Entry 7T3T (electron microscopy, 3.80 A resolution); this record covers chains B and C of the 4 polymer chains in the assembly.

[Chain B (and C)]
Name: Inositol 1,4,5-trisphosphate receptor type 3
Source organism: Homo sapiens
Notes: chain C of this document is another copy of the same molecule, construct and numbering; everything in this record applies to it too
Reference sequence: Q14573 (ITPR3_HUMAN); residues 1-2611 here = UniProt positions 1-2611
Sequence (2633 residues; row label = number of the first residue in the row; note: 16 numbers in that range are skipped by the numbering (no residue carries them; nothing is unmodelled there); X marks 22 residues of unknown identity (built as UNK)):
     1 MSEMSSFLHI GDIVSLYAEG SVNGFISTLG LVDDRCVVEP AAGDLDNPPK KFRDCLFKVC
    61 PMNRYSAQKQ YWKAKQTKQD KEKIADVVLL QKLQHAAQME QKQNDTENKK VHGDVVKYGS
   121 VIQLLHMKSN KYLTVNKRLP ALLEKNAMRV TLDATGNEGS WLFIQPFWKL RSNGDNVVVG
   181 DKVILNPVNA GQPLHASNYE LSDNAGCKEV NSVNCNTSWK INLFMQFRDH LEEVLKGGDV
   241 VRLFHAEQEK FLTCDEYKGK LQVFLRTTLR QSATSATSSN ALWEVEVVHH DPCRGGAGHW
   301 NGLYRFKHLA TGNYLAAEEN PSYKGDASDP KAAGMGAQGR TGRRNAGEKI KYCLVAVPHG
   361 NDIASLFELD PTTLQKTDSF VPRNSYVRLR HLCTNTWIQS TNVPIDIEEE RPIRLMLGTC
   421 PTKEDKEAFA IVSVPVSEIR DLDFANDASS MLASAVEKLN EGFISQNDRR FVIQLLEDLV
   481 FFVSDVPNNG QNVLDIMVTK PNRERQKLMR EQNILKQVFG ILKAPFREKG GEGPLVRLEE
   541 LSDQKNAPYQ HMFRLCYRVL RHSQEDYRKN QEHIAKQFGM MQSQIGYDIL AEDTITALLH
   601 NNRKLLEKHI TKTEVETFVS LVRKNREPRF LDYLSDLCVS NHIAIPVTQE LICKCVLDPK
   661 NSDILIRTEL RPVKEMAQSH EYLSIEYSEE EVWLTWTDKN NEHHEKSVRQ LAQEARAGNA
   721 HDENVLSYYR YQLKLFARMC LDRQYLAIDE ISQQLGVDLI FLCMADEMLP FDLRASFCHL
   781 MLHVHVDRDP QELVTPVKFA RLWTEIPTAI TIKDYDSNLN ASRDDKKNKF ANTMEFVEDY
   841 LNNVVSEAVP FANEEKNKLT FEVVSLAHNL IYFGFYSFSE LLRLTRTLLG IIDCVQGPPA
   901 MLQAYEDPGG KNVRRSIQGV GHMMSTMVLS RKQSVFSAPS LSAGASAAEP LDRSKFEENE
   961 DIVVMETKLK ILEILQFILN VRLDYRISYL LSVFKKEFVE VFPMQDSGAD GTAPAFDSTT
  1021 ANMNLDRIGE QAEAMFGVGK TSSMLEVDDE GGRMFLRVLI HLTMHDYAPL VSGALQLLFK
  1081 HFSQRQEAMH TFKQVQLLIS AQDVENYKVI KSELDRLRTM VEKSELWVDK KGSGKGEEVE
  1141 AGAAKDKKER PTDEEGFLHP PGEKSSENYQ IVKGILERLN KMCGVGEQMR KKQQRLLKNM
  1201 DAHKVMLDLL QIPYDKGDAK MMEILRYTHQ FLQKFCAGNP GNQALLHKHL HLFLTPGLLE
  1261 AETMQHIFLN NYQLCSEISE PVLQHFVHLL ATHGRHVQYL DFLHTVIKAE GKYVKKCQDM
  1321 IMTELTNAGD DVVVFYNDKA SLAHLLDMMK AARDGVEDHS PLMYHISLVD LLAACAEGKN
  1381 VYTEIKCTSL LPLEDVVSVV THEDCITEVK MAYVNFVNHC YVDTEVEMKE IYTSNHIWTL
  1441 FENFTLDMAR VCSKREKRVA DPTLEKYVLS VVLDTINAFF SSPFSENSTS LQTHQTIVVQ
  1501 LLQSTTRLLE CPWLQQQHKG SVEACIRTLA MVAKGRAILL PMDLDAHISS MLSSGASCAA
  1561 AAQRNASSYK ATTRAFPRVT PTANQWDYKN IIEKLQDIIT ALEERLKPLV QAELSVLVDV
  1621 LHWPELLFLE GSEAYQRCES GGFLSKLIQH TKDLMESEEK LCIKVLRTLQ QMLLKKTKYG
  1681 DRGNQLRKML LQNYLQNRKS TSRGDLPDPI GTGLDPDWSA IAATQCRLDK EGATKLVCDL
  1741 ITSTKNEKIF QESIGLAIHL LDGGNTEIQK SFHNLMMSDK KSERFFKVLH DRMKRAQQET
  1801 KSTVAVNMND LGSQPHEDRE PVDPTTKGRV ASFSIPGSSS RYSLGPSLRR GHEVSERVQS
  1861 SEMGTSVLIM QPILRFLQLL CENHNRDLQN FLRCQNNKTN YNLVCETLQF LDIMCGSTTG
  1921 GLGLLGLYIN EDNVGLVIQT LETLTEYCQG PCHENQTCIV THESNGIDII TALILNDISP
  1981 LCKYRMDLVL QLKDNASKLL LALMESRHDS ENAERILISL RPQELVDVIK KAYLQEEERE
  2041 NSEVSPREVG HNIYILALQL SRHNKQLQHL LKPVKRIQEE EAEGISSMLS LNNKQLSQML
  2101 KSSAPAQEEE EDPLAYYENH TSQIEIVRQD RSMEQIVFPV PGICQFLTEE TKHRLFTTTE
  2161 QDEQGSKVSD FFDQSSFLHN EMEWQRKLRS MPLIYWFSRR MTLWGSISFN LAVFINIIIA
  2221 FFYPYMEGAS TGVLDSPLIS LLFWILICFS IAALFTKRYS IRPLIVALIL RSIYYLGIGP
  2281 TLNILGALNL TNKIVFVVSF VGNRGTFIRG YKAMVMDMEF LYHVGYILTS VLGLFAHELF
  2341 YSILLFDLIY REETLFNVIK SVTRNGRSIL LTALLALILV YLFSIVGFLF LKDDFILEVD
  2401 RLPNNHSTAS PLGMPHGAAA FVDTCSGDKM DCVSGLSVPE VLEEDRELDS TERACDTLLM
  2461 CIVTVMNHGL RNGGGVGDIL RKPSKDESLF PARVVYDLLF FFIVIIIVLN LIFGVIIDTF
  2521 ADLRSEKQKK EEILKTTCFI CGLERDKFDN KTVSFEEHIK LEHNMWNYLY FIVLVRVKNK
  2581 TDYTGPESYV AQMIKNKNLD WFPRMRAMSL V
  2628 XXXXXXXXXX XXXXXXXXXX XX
Not modelled in the structure: 1-4, 77-86, 324-348, 528-533, 673-690, 821-827, 894-960, 999-1024, 1038-1044, 1128-1167, 1452-1461, 1490-1492, 1509-1519, 1537-1585, 1678-1682, 1698-1718, 1804-1863, 2036-2041, 2074-2111, 2226-2264, 2308-2317, 2403-2449, 2647-2649
Cystine bridges: Cys2455-Cys2461
Bound ions: Ca2+: Glu1882, Glu1946, Thr2581; Zn2+: Cys2538, Cys2541, His2558, His2563
Ligand contacts:
  - ATP (adenosine-5'-triphosphate): Glu2149, Lys2152, Phe2156, Thr2537, Cys2538, Phe2539, Ile2540, Ile2559, Lys2560, His2563, Asn2564, Met2565, Trp2566
  - D-myo-inositol-1,4,5-triphosphate (I3P): Arg266, Thr268, Leu269, Arg270, Ala276, Arg411, Lys507, Arg510, Tyr567, Arg568, Lys569
Swiss-Prot annotation at these positions:
  - binding site (1D-myo-inositol 1,4,5-trisphosphate): Arg266, Thr268, Leu269, Arg270, Arg503, Lys507, Arg510, Tyr567, Arg568, Lys569
  - binding site (Ca(2+)): Arg743, Glu1122, Glu1125, Glu1882, Glu1946, Thr2581
  - binding site (ATP): Ala1996, Glu2149, Lys2152, Cys2538, Phe2539, Lys2560, His2563, Asn2564, Met2565
  - binding site (Zn(2+)): Cys2538, Cys2541, His2558, His2563
  - modified residue (Phosphoserine): Ser916, Ser934, Ser1813, Ser1832, Ser1834, Ser2609
  - natural variant: Val615 (V615M: In CMT1J), Thr1424 (T1424M: In CMT1J; uncertain significance), Arg2524 (R2524C: In CMT1J)
Reported in the primary citation:
  - specificity-determining residues: Glu2149 (proposed by the authors, not directly observed)

[Chain B / chain C interface]
Residue-residue contacts - 89 pairs, chain B then chain C:
  Ser5(B) - Leu374(C)
  Ser6(B) - Leu374(C)
  Phe7(B) - Leu374(C)  hydrophobic
  Arg64(B) - Glu1963(C)  hydrogen bond (side chain-backbone)
  Arg64(B) - Ser1964(C)
  Gln70(B) - Thr1919(C)  hydrogen bond
  Leu89(B) - Leu1922(C)  hydrophobic
  Lys92(B) - Leu1922(C)  hydrogen bond (side chain-backbone)
  Asn136(B) - Glu1427(C)
  Lys137(B) - Val1381(C)
  Lys137(B) - Ile1385(C)
  Arg138(B) - Val1381(C)
  Arg138(B) - Val1426(C)
  Arg138(B) - Glu1427(C)  hydrogen bond (backbone-backbone)
  Leu139(B) - Ile1385(C)
  Leu139(B) - Met1428(C)  hydrophobic
  Pro140(B) - Val1426(C)
  Pro140(B) - Met1428(C)
  Lys145(B) - Ile1385(C)
  Lys145(B) - Ser1389(C)
  Asn146(B) - Tyr1382(C)  hydrogen bond (backbone-side chain)
  Asn146(B) - Ser1389(C)  hydrogen bond (backbone-side chain)
  Met148(B) - Tyr1382(C)  hydrophobic
  Met148(B) - Ile1385(C)  hydrophobic
  Arg149(B) - Met1428(C)
  Trp168(B) - Glu247(C)
  Trp168(B) - Asp425(C)
  Trp168(B) - Lys426(C)
  Lys169(B) - Ala246(C)
  Lys169(B) - Glu247(C)  hydrogen bond (backbone-side chain)
  Leu170(B) - Asp425(C)
  Leu170(B) - Ala428(C)  hydrophobic
  Gln192(B) - Tyr1382(C)  hydrogen bond
  Glu2163(B) - Asp2546(C)
  Asn2365(B) - Arg2524(C)
  Arg2367(B) - Glu2352(C)  salt bridge
  Ser2368(B) - Arg2524(C)  hydrogen bond
  Leu2371(B) - Glu2352(C)
  Leu2371(B) - Thr2354(C)
  Leu2371(B) - Leu2355(C)
  Leu2374(B) - Leu2348(C)  hydrophobic
  Leu2375(B) - Leu2355(C)  hydrophobic
  Ile2378(B) - Leu2345(C)  hydrophobic
  Tyr2381(B) - Asn2216(C)
  Tyr2381(B) - Ile2219(C)
  Tyr2381(B) - Ala2220(C)  hydrophobic
  Tyr2381(B) - Ser2342(C)  hydrogen bond
  Tyr2381(B) - Leu2345(C)  hydrophobic
  Leu2382(B) - Ser2342(C)
  Ile2385(B) - Leu2339(C)  hydrophobic
  Ile2385(B) - Ser2342(C)
  Phe2388(B) - Tyr2223(C)  hydrophobic
  Leu2389(B) - Leu2339(C)  hydrophobic
  Thr2457(B) - Pro2224(C)
  Leu2458(B) - Tyr2223(C)  hydrophobic
  Leu2459(B) - Ala2220(C)
  Leu2459(B) - Phe2221(C)
  Ile2462(B) - Ala2220(C)  hydrophobic
  Gly2473(B) - Arg2471(C)
  Gly2474(B) - Arg2471(C)  hydrogen bond (backbone-side chain)
  Gly2477(B) - Arg2471(C)
  Asp2478(B) - Arg2471(C)  salt bridge
  Asp2478(B) - Asn2472(C)
  Arg2481(B) - Asp2400(C)
  Arg2481(B) - Leu2402(C)
  Lys2482(B) - Glu2398(C)
  Lys2482(B) - Val2399(C)
  Lys2482(B) - Asp2400(C)  hydrogen bond (backbone-backbone)
  Pro2483(B) - Val2399(C)
  Ser2484(B) - Val2399(C)
  Ser2484(B) - Arg2401(C)  hydrogen bond
  Lys2485(B) - Met2460(C)
  Phe2490(B) - Val2463(C)  hydrophobic
  Val2494(B) - Asn2467(C)
  Asp2497(B) - Asn2467(C)
  Asp2497(B) - Arg2471(C)
  Leu2498(B) - Met2466(C)
  Phe2501(B) - Leu2470(C)
  Phe2502(B) - Phe2513(C)  hydrophobic
  Ile2506(B) - Leu2509(C)  hydrophobic
  Ile2506(B) - Phe2513(C)  hydrophobic
  Ile2507(B) - Phe2513(C)  hydrophobic
  Ile2507(B) - Ile2517(C)
  Asn2510(B) - Ile2517(C)
  Leu2511(B) - Val2358(C)  hydrophobic
  Leu2511(B) - Ile2516(C)  hydrophobic
  Leu2511(B) - Ile2517(C)  hydrophobic
  Leu2511(B) - Phe2520(C)  hydrophobic
  Val2515(B) - Arg2524(C)
Interface residues without a listed pair, chain B (72 interface residues in all): Ser66, Ala67, Leu93, Ala96, Glu100, Gln103, Arg171, Val178, Val213, Lys220, Thr2372, Asp2456, Gly2475, Asp2486, Asp2518
Interface residues without a listed pair, chain C (66 interface residues in all): Thr372, Thr373, Tyr386, Arg388, Lys1379, Lys1386, Glu1425, Thr1918, Leu1924, His1962, Asn1965, Phe2346, Ile2349, Glu2452, Ala2521, Asp2549

[In short]
Chain B and chain C form an interface of 72 and 66 residues respectively; the contacts include 13 hydrogen
bonds and 2 salt bridges. Polar pairs include Arg2367(B)-Glu2352(C), Asp2478(B)-Arg2471(C) and
Arg64(B)-Glu1963(C). Ligands of chain B: D-myo-inositol-1,4,5-triphosphate and ATP. From the paper: the
specificity determinant Glu2149(B).
Chain B and chain C are both Inositol 1,4,5-trisphosphate receptor type 3 (Homo sapiens); the structure, IP3,
ATP, and Ca2+ bound type 3 IP3 receptor in the active state, was determined by electron microscopy, deposited
together with 7T3P, 7T3Q, 7T3R and 7T3U.
